PDB entry 1P5H | X-ray diffraction, 2.20 A resolution | chains A and B

== Chain A (and B) ==
Molecule: Formyl-coenzyme A transferase
Source organism: Oxalobacter formigenes
Notes: EC 2.8.3.-; chain B of this document is another copy of the same molecule, construct and numbering; everything in this record applies to it too
Reference sequence: O06644 (FCTA_OXAFO); residues 1-428 here correspond to UniProt positions 0-427 (UniProt number = residue number - 1)
Chain sequence (428 residues; row label = number of the first residue in the row):
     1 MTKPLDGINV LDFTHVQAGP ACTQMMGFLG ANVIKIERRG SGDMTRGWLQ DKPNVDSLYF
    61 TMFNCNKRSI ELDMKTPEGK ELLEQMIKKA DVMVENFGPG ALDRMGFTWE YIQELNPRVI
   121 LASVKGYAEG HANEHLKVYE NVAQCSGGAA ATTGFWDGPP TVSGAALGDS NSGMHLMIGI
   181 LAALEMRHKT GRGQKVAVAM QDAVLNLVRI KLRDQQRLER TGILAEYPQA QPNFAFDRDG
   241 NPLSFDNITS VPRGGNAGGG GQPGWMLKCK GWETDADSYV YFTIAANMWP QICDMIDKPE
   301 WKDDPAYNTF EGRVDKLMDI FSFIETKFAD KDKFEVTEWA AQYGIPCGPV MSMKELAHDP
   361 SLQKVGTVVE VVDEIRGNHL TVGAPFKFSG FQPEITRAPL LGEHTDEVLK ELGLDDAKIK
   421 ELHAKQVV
Disordered / not traced: 1
Reported in the primary citation:
  - conformationally variable residues (loop rearrangement, side-chain flip): W48, G258 to G261
  - self-association interface (contacts with another copy of this molecule): T152 to A165, P385 to S389
  - catalytic residues: Y59, D169 (proposed by the authors, not directly observed)

== Chain A / chain B interface ==
Pairs across the interface - 291 pairs, chain A then chain B:
  K3(A) with K189(B), hydrogen bond (backbone-side chain)
  P4(A) with A182(B); E185(B); M186(B), hydrophobic; K189(B)
  D6(A) with K189(B), hydrogen bond (backbone-side chain)
  Q17(A) with I210(B)
  Q24(A) with R209(B)
  M25(A) with N206(B); R209(B)
  L29(A) with A182(B), hydrophobic
  W48(A) with G261(B); Q262(B)
  L49(A) with R213(B); R217(B); E226(B); G260(B); G261(B)
  D51(A) with R220(B), salt bridge; T221(B)
  L58(A) with R213(B); Q216(B); R220(B)
  Y59(A) with R213(B); G261(B)
  M62(A) with R209(B), hydrogen bond (backbone-side chain); R213(B); Q216(B)
  F63(A) with R209(B); I210(B), hydrophobic
  E129(A) with V365(B)
  H131(A) with D359(B), salt bridge; S361(B); V365(B)
  A132(A) with S361(B), hydrogen bond (backbone-side chain)
  L136(A) with T337(B); A341(B), hydrophobic
  K137(A) with N287(B); M288(B), hydrogen bond; G344(B); P346(B)
  Y139(A) with Q262(B); P346(B), hydrophobic
  N141(A) with A257(B), hydrogen bond (side chain-backbone); G258(B), hydrogen bond (side chain-backbone); Y281(B), hydrogen bond
  V142(A) with G348(B)
  C145(A) with M266(B), hydrophobic; Y281(B), hydrophobic; P349(B); V350(B), hydrophobic; M351(B), hydrogen bond (backbone-backbone)
  S146(A) with P349(B); M351(B); L356(B)
  G147(A) with L356(B)
  G148(A) with M351(B); M353(B); L356(B)
  A151(A) with D277(B); V350(B), hydrophobic; M351(B)
  T152(A) with G164(B); M353(B)
  T153(A) with V162(B); S163(B); G164(B), hydrogen bond (side chain-backbone)
  P159(A) with N256(B)
  P160(A) with N256(B), hydrogen bond (backbone-side chain); M266(B); A276(B); Y279(B); V350(B), hydrophobic
  T161(A) with N256(B)
  V162(A) with T153(B); G255(B); N256(B), hydrogen bond (backbone-side chain); M266(B), hydrophobic; Y281(B), hydrophobic
  S163(A) with T153(B); S163(B)
  G164(A) with T152(B); T153(B), hydrogen bond (backbone-side chain); I210(B); K211(B)
  A165(A) with L167(B), hydrophobic; L207(B); V208(B), hydrophobic
  A166(A) with L207(B), hydrogen bond (backbone-backbone)
  L167(A) with S163(B); A165(B), hydrophobic; L167(B), hydrophobic
  S170(A) with L207(B)
  N171(A) with L207(B)
  M174(A) with H175(B); I178(B); N206(B)
  H175(A) with M174(B); P385(B); F386(B)
  M177(A) with I178(B), hydrophobic
  I178(A) with M174(B); M177(B), hydrophobic; I178(B), hydrophobic; L181(B); F386(B), hydrophobic
  G179(A) with F388(B)
  L181(A) with I178(B); L181(B), hydrophobic
  A182(A) with P4(B); L29(B), hydrophobic
  E185(A) with I8(B); L184(B); H188(B), salt bridge
  H188(A) with E185(B), salt bridge; H188(B), hydrogen bond
  K189(A) with K3(B), hydrogen bond (side chain-backbone); P4(B); D6(B), hydrogen bond (side chain-backbone)
  T190(A) with T2(B)
  Q194(A) with F388(B); S389(B); G390(B), hydrogen bond (side chain-backbone)
  K195(A) with K387(B); F388(B); S389(B), hydrogen bond (backbone-side chain)
  V196(A) with K387(B); F388(B), hydrophobic
  A197(A) with P385(B); F386(B); K387(B), hydrogen bond (backbone-backbone)
  V198(A) with P385(B); F386(B), hydrophobic
  Q201(A) with L356(B); L362(B)
  D202(A) with L362(B); T367(B), hydrogen bond; P385(B); K387(B)
  L205(A) with L362(B), hydrophobic; V382(B)
  N206(A) with M25(B); M174(B); V382(B)
  L207(A) with A165(B); A166(B), hydrogen bond (backbone-backbone); N171(B)
  V208(A) with A165(B), hydrophobic; M353(B), hydrophobic
  R209(A) with Q24(B); M25(B); M62(B), hydrogen bond (side chain-backbone); F63(B); T381(B), hydrogen bond; V382(B), hydrogen bond (side chain-backbone); G383(B)
  I210(A) with Q17(B); Y59(B), hydrophobic; G164(B)
  K211(A) with G164(B); M353(B)
  L212(A) with M62(B), hydrophobic; M353(B); A357(B), hydrophobic; T381(B); V382(B), hydrophobic
  R213(A) with L58(B); Y59(B); M62(B)
  Q215(A) with M353(B); K354(B)
  Q216(A) with L58(B); M62(B), hydrogen bond; H379(B); L380(B), hydrogen bond (side chain-backbone)
  R217(A) with L49(B); L58(B)
  E219(A) with H358(B), salt bridge
  R220(A) with D51(B), salt bridge; L58(B); N378(B), hydrogen bond (side chain-backbone); H379(B)
  T221(A) with D51(B)
  E226(A) with L49(B)
  R238(A) with W272(B); Y279(B), hydrogen bond
  T249(A) with K354(B), hydrogen bond
  S250(A) with S352(B); M353(B), hydrogen bond (side chain-backbone); K354(B), hydrogen bond (side chain-backbone)
  V251(A) with M353(B), hydrophobic
  R253(A) with A276(B), hydrogen bond (side chain-backbone); D277(B), salt bridge
  G255(A) with V162(B)
  N256(A) with P159(B); P160(B), hydrogen bond (side chain-backbone); T161(B); V162(B), hydrogen bond (side chain-backbone)
  A257(A) with N141(B), hydrogen bond (backbone-side chain)
  G258(A) with N141(B), hydrogen bond (backbone-side chain)
  G260(A) with Q17(B); W48(B); Y59(B), hydrogen bond (backbone-side chain)
  G261(A) with W48(B); Y139(B)
  Q262(A) with M44(B); W48(B); Y139(B)
  M266(A) with C145(B), hydrophobic; P160(B); V162(B), hydrophobic
  W272(A) with R238(B)
  A276(A) with P160(B); R253(B), hydrogen bond (backbone-side chain)
  D277(A) with A151(B); R253(B), salt bridge
  Y279(A) with P160(B)
  Y281(A) with N141(B), hydrogen bond; C145(B), hydrophobic
  A285(A) with Y139(B)
  M288(A) with K137(B)
  P346(A) with Y139(B), hydrophobic
  P349(A) with C145(B); S146(B)
  V350(A) with C145(B), hydrophobic; A151(B), hydrophobic; P160(B), hydrophobic
  M351(A) with C145(B), hydrogen bond (backbone-backbone); S146(B); G148(B); A151(B)
  S352(A) with S250(B)
  M353(A) with G148(B); T152(B); V208(B), hydrophobic; K211(B); Q215(B); S250(B), hydrogen bond (backbone-side chain); V251(B), hydrophobic
  K354(A) with Q215(B); T249(B); S250(B), hydrogen bond (backbone-side chain)
  L356(A) with S146(B); G147(B); G148(B); Q201(B)
  A357(A) with L212(B), hydrophobic
  H358(A) with E219(B), salt bridge
  D359(A) with H131(B), salt bridge
  S361(A) with H131(B); A132(B), hydrogen bond (side chain-backbone)
  L362(A) with Q201(B); D202(B); L205(B), hydrophobic
  K364(A) with G130(B), hydrogen bond (side chain-backbone)
  V365(A) with A128(B), hydrophobic; E129(B); H131(B)
  T367(A) with D202(B), hydrogen bond
  V368(A) with L205(B), hydrophobic
  N378(A) with R220(B), hydrogen bond (backbone-side chain)
  H379(A) with Q216(B); R220(B)
  L380(A) with Q216(B), hydrogen bond (backbone-side chain)
  T381(A) with R209(B), hydrogen bond
  V382(A) with L205(B); N206(B); R209(B), hydrogen bond (backbone-side chain); L212(B), hydrophobic
  P385(A) with H175(B); A197(B); V198(B); D202(B); N206(B)
  F386(A) with H175(B); I178(B), hydrophobic; A197(B); V198(B), hydrophobic
  K387(A) with K195(B); V196(B); A197(B), hydrogen bond (backbone-backbone); D202(B)
  F388(A) with G179(B); A182(B), hydrophobic; M186(B), hydrophobic; Q194(B); K195(B); V196(B), hydrophobic
  S389(A) with Q194(B); K195(B), hydrogen bond (backbone-backbone)
  G390(A) with Q194(B)
Also at the interface, not in a pair above, chain A (146 interface residues in all): T2, L5, I8, W109, A128, G130, H135, A150, G154, F155, A183, L184, M186, A199, A203, G259, T283, F310, T337, A341, C347, G348, G383, F391
Also at the interface, not in a pair above, chain B (147 interface residues in all): W109, L136, E140, V142, A150, G154, F155, S170, A183, T190, A199, A203, T283, A285, F310, I345, C347, V368, F391

== Overview ==
146 residues of chain A and 147 residues of chain B are in contact, with 52 hydrogen bonds and 10 salt
bridges. Polar contacts include D51(A)-R220(B), H131(A)-D359(B) and E185(A)-H188(B). The paper reports
catalytic residues Y59(A) and D169(A); conformational variability at W48(A) and G258(A).
Chain A and chain B are both Formyl-coenzyme A transferase (Oxalobacter formigenes); the structure, Crystal
structure of Formyl-CoA Transferase (apoenzyme) from Oxalobacter formigenes, was determined by X-ray
diffraction, deposited together with 1P5R.
